PDB entry 1OHH | X-ray diffraction, 2.80 A resolution | chains E and G of the 8 polymer chains in the assembly

== Chain E ==
Molecule: ATP synthase subunit beta, mitochondrial
Source organism: Bos taurus
Notes: EC 3.6.3.14
UniProtKB: P00829 (ATPB_BOVIN); residues -3 to 478 here correspond to UniProt positions 47-528 (UniProt number = residue number + 50)
Sequence (482 residues; row label = number of the first residue in the row; numbers below 1 keep their minus sign (Ala-3 is residue -3)):
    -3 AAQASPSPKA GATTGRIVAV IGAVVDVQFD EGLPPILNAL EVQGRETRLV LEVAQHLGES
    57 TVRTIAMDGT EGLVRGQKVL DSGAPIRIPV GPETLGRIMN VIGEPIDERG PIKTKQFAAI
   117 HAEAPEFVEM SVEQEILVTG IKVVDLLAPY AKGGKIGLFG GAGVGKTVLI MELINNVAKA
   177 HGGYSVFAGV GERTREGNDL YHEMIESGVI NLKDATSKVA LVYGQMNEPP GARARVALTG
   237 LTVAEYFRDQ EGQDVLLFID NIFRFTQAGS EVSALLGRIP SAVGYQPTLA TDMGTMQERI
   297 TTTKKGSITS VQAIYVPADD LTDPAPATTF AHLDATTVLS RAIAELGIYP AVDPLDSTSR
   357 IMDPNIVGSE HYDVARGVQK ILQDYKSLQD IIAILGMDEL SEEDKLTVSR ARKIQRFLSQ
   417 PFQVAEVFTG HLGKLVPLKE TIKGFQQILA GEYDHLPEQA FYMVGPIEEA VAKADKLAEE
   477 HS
Disordered / not traced: -3 to 8, 475-478
UniProt features mapped onto this chain:
  - binding site (ADP): Gly159, Val160, Gly161, Lys162, Thr163, Val164
  - binding site (ATP): Gly159, Gly161, Lys162, Thr163, Val164, Arg189
  - binding site (phosphate): Gly159, Val160, Gly161, Lys162, Thr163
  - binding site (Mg(2+)): Thr163, Glu188
  - modified residue: Lys74 (N6-acetyllysine), Lys111 (N6-acetyllysine), Lys148 (N6-acetyllysine), Lys209 (N6-acetyllysine), Lys214 (N6-acetyllysine), Thr262 (Phosphothreonine), Ser365 (Phosphoserine), Lys376 (N6-acetyllysine), Ser383 (Phosphoserine), Lys430 (N6-acetyllysine), Lys435 (N6-acetyllysine), Lys472 (N6-acetyllysine)
  - glycosylation: Ser56 (O-linked (GlcNAc) serine)

== Chain G ==
Molecule: ATP synthase subunit gamma, mitochondrial
Source organism: Bos taurus
UniProtKB: P05631 (ATPG_BOVIN); residues 1-272 here correspond to UniProt positions 26-297 (UniProt number = residue number + 25)
Sequence (272 residues; row label = number of the first residue in the row):
     1 ATLKDITRRL KSIKNIQKIT KSMKMVAAAK YARAERELKP ARVYGVGSLA LYEKADIKTP
    61 EDKKKHLIIG VSSDRGLCGA IHSSVAKQMK SEAANLAAAG KEVKIIGVGD KIRSILHRTH
   121 SDQFLVTFKE VGRRPPTFGD ASVIALELLN SGYEFDEGSI IFNRFRSVIS YKTEEKPIFS
   181 LDTISSAESM SIYDDIDADV LRNYQEYSLA NIIYYSLKES TTSEQSARMT AMDNASKNAS
   241 EMIDKLTLTF NRTRQAVITK ELIEIISGAA AL
Disordered / not traced: 31-76, 89-220
UniProt features mapped onto this chain:
  - modified residue: Lys14 (N6-acetyllysine), Lys24 (N6-succinyllysine), Lys30 (N6-acetyllysine), Lys90 (N6-acetyllysine), Ser121 (Phosphoserine), Lys129 (N6-acetyllysine), Lys172 (N6-acetyllysine), Lys245 (N6-succinyllysine)

== Interface between chain E and chain G ==
Pairs across the interface - 15 pairs, chain E then chain G:
  Pro276(E) with Leu262(G), hydrophobic; Ile266(G)
  Ala278(E) with Thr259(G)
  Val279(E) with Gln255(G); Thr259(G), hydrogen bond (backbone-side chain)
  Gly280(E) with Leu262(G)
  Ala314(E) with Arg254(G)
  Asp316(E) with Asn251(G); Arg254(G), salt bridge; Gln255(G), hydrogen bond
  Thr318(E) with Gln255(G), hydrogen bond
  Asp319(E) with Arg254(G), salt bridge; Gln255(G)
  Pro320(E) with Gln255(G)
  Ile390(E) with Ala28(G), hydrophobic
Also at the interface, not in a pair above, chain E (11 interface residues in all): Ile275
Also at the interface, not in a pair above, chain G (9 interface residues in all): Met25, Ile258

== Overview ==
11 residues of chain E face 9 of chain G across their interface, with 3 hydrogen bonds and 2 salt bridges.
Polar pairs include Asp316(E)-Arg254(G), Asp319(E)-Arg254(G) and Val279(E)-Thr259(G).
Here chain E is ATP synthase subunit beta, mitochondrial and chain G is ATP synthase subunit gamma,
mitochondrial, both from Bos taurus. Entry 1OHH (BOVINE MITOCHONDRIAL F1-ATPASE complexed with the inhibitor
protein IF1) was determined by X-ray diffraction.
